PDB entry 5KNB | X-ray diffraction, 3.25 A resolution | chains A and G of the 8 polymer chains in the assembly

# Chain A
Molecule: V-type sodium ATPase catalytic subunit A
Source organism: Enterococcus hirae ATCC 9790
Notes: EC 3.6.3.15
Reference sequence: Q08636 (NTPA_ENTHA); residue numbers follow UniProt; this construct covers 1-593
Amino-acid sequence (600 residues; each row starts with the number of its first residue; numbers below 1 keep their minus sign (Gly-6 is residue -6)):
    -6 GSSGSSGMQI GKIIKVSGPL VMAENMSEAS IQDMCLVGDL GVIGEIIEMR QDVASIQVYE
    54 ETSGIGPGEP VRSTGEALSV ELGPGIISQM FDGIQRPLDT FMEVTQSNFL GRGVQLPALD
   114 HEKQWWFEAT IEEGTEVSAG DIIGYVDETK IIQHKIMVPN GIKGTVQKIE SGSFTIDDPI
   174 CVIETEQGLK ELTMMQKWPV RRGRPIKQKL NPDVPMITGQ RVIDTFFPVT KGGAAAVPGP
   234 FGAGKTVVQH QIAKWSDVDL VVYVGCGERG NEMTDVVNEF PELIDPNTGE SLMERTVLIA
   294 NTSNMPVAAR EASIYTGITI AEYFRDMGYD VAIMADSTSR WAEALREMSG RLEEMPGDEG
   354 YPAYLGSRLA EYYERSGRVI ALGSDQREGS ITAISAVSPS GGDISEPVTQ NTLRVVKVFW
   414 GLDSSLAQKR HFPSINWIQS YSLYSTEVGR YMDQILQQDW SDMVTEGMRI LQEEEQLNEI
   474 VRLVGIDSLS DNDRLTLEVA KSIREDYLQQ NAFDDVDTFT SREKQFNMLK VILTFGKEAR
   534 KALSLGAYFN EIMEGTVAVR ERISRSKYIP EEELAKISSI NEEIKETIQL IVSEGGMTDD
Disordered / not traced: -6 to 0, 588-593
Sequence notes: expression tag (-6 to 0)
UniProt features mapped onto this chain:
  - binding site (ATP): Gly232 to Thr239
Reported in the primary citation:
  - binding site for the ligand ADP: Lys238, Arg262
  - conformationally variable residues: Arg262

# Chain G
Molecule: V-type sodium ATPase subunit D
Source organism: Enterococcus hirae ATCC 9790
Reference sequence: P43435 (NTPD_ENTHA); residue numbers follow UniProt; this construct covers 1-210
Amino-acid sequence (217 residues; each row starts with the number of its first residue; numbers below 1 keep their minus sign (Gly-6 is residue -6)):
    -6 GSSGSSGMRL NVNPTRMELT RLKKQLTTAT RGHKLLKDKQ DELMRQFILL IRKNNELRQA
    54 IEKETQTAMK DFVLAKSTVE EAFIDELLAL PAENVSISVV EKNIMSVKVP LMNFQYDETL
   114 NETPLEYGYL HSNAELDRSI DGFTQLLPKL LKLAEVEKTC QLMAEEIEKT RRRVNALEYM
   174 TIPQLEETIY YIKMKLEENE RAEVTRLIKV KNMGTEE
Disordered / not traced: -6 to 0, 62-86, 110-126, 207-210
Sequence notes: expression tag (-6 to 0)

# Chain A / chain G interface
Pairs across the interface - 5 pairs, chain A then chain G:
  Glu346(A) - Lys204(G)  salt bridge
  Met348(A) - Thr198(G)
  Met348(A) - Ile201(G)  hydrophobic
  Asp351(A) - Arg194(G)  salt bridge
  Leu476(A) - Lys30(G)
Other interface residues (no listed pair), chain A (5 interface residues in all): Pro349
Other interface residues (no listed pair), chain G (6 interface residues in all): Val197

# In short
Chain A and chain G form an interface of 5 and 6 residues respectively, with 2 salt bridges. Polar pairs
include Glu346(A)-Lys204(G) and Asp351(A)-Arg194(G). UniProt lists 8 ATP-binding residues on chain A. From the
paper: a binding site for the ligand ADP at Lys238(A) and Arg262(A); conformational variability at Arg262(A).
Here chain A is V-type sodium ATPase catalytic subunit A and chain G is V-type sodium ATPase subunit D, both
from Enterococcus hirae ATCC 9790. Entry 5KNB (Crystal structure of the 2 ADP-bound V1 complex) was determined
by X-ray diffraction (same publication as 5KNC and 5KND).
